Entry 9NL3 (electron microscopy, 3.20 A resolution); this record covers chains A and P of the 5 polymer chains in the assembly.

Chain A:
Protein: R2 retrotransposon protein
Source organism: Taeniopygia guttata
Sequence (1169 residues; numbered 1 to 1169; the number before each row is that of its first residue):
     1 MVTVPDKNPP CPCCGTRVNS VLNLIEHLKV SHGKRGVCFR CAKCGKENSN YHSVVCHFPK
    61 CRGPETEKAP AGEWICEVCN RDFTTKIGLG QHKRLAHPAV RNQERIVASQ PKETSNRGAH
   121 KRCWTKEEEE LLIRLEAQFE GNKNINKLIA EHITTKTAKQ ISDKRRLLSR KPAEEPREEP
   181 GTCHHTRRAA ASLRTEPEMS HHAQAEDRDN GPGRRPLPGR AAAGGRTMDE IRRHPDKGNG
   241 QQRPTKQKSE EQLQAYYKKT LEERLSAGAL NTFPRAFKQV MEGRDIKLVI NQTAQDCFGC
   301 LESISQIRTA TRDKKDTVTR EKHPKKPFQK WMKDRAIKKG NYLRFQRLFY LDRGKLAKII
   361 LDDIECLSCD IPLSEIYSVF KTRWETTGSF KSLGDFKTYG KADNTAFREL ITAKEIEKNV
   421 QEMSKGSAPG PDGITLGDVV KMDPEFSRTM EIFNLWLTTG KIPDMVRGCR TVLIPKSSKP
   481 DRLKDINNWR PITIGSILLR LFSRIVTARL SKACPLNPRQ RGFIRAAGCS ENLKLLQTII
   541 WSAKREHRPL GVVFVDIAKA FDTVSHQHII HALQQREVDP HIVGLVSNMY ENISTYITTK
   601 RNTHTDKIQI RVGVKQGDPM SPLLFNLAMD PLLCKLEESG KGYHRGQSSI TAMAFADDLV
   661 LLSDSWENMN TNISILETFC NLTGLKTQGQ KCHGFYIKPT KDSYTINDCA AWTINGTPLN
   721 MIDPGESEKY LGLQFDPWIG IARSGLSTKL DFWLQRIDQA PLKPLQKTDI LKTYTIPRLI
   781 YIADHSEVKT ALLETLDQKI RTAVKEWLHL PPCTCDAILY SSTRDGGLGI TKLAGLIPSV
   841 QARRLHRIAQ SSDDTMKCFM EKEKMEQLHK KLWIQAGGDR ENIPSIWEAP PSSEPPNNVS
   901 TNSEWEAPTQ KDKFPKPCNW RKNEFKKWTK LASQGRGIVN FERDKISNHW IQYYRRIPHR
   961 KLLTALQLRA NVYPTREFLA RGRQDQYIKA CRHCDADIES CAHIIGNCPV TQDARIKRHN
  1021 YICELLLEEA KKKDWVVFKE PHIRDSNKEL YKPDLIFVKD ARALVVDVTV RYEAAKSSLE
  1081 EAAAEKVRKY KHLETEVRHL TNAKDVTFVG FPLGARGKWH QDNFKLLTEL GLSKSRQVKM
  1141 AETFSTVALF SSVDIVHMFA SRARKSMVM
Unresolved in the structure: 172-249, 315-326
Cystine bridges: Cys11-Cys13
Ion coordination: Zn2+ site 1: His27, His32; Zn2+ site 2: Cys41, Cys44, His57, Cys61; Zn2+ site 3: Cys76, Cys79, His92, His97; Mg2+: Ile557, Asp657 (together with dTTP); Zn2+ site 4: Cys991, Cys994, His1003, Cys1008
Small-molecule neighbours: dTTP: Asn487, Arg490, Asp556, Ile557, Ala558, Lys559, Phe561, Asp562, Gln616, Asp657
What the authors report for this chain:
  - mutagenesis - D1054A/D1067A: abolished catalytic activity
  - catalytic residues: Asp657, Asp658, Asp1054, Asp1067

Chain P:
Molecule: Primer
Sequence (13 nucleotides; numbered 12 to 24; the number before each row is that of its first residue):
    12 GGCATTTGGC TAT

Chain A / chain P interface:
Residue-residue contacts (26; chain A residue first):
  Gly354(A) with DG20(P), phosphate contact
  Lys358(A) with DC21(P), salt bridge to the phosphate
  Lys425(A) with DG19(P), salt bridge to the phosphate
  Phe523(A) with DT24(P), base contact
  Cys529(A) with DA23(P), hydrogen bond to the sugar
  Phe655(A) with DA23(P), base contact; DT24(P), sugar contact
  Ala656(A) with DT24(P), sugar contact
  Asp657(A) with DT24(P), sugar contact
  Asp658(A) with DT24(P), sugar contact
  Leu731(A) with DA23(P), sugar contact
  Gly732(A) with DA23(P), phosphate contact
  Thr773(A) with DG20(P), phosphate contact
  Tyr774(A) with DG20(P), hydrogen bond to the phosphate; DC21(P), phosphate contact
  Pro777(A) with DC21(P), sugar contact
  Arg778(A) with DC21(P), phosphate contact
  Tyr781(A) with DT22(P), sugar contact; DA23(P), sugar contact
  Tyr953(A) with DT18(P), hydrogen bond to the base
  Ser1133(A) with DC14(P), hydrogen bond to the phosphate
  Lys1134(A) with DC14(P), phosphate contact; DA15(P), phosphate contact
  Ser1135(A) with DC14(P), sugar contact; DA15(P), base contact
  Arg1136(A) with DC14(P), phosphate contact
Interface residues without a listed pair, chain A (22 interface residues in all): Arg353
Interface residues without a listed pair, chain P (10 interface residues in all): DT16

Overview:
22 residues of chain A and 10 residues of chain P are in contact, with 4 hydrogen bonds and 2 salt bridges.
Among the polar pairs are Tyr953(A)-DT18(P), Cys529(A)-DA23(P) and Tyr774(A)-DG20(P). Chain A binds dTTP. From
the paper: catalytic residues Asp657(A), Asp658(A) and Asp1054(A) among others; D1054A/D1067A of chain A
abolish catalytic activity.
Here chain A is R2 retrotransposon protein (Taeniopygia guttata) and chain P is Primer. Entry 9NL3 (Structure
of R2 retrotransposon protein from Taeniopygia guttata initiating target-primed reverse transcription) was
determined by electron microscopy (same publication as 9NL2 and 9NL4).
